8QBY - chains L and M of the 18 polymer chains in the assembly; structure by electron microscopy, 2.30 A resolution.

[Chain L]
Molecule: NADH dehydrogenase subunit L
Source organism: Paracoccus denitrificans PD1222
UniProt: A1B481 (A1B481_PARDP); residues 1-703 here = UniProt positions 1-703
Sequence (703 residues; each row starts with the number of its first residue):
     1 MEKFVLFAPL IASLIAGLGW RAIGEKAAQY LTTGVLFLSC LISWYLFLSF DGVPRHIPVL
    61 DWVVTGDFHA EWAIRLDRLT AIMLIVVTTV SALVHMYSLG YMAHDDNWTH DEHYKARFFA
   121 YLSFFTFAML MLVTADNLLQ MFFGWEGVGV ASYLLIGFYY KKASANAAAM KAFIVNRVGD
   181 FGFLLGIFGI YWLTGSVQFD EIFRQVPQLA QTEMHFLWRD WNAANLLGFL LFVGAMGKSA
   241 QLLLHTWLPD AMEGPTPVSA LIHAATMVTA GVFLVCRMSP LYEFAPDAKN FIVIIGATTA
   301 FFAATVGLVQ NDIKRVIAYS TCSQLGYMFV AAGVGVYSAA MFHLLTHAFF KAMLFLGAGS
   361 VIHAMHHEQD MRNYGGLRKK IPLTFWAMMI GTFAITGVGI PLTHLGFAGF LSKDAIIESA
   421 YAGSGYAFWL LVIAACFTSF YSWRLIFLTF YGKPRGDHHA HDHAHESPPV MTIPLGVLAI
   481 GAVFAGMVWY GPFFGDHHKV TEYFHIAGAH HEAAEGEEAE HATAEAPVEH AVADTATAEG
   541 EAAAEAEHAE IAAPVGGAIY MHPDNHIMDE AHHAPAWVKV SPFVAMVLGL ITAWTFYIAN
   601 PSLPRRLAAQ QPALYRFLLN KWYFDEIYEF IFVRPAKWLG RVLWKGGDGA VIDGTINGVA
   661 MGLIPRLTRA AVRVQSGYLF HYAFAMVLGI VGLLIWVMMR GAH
Unresolved in the structure: 507-550
Ligand contacts:
  - 1,2-Distearoyl-sn-glycerophosphoethanolamine (3PE): Ser-13, Leu-14, Gly-17, Leu-18, Trp-20, Arg-21, Glu-112, His-113, Arg-117, Ala-120, Tyr-121, Phe-124, Val-150, Leu-154, Tyr-160
  - 1,2-diacyl-glycerol-3-sn-phosphate (3PH), molecule 1: Ala-167, Met-170, Lys-171, Ile-174, Val-175, Val-178, Val-233, Met-236, Leu-243, Leu-244, Tyr-628, Phe-632, Val-633, Ala-636, Lys-637
  - 1,2-diacyl-glycerol-3-sn-phosphate (3PH), molecule 2: Phe-216, Trp-218, Arg-219, Trp-221, Asn-222, Asn-225, Leu-226, Phe-229, Asp-287
  - 1,2-diacyl-glycerol-3-sn-phosphate (3PH), molecule 3: Ile-656, Asn-657, Val-659, Ala-660, Met-661, Ile-664, Pro-665
  - 1,2-diacyl-glycerol-3-sn-phosphate (3PH), molecule 4: Leu-667, Ala-670, Ala-671, Arg-673, Val-674, Ser-676, Tyr-678, His-681, Phe-684, Ala-685, Leu-688
  - phosphatidyl serine (P5S; O-[(R)-{[(2R)-2,3-bis(octadecanoyloxy)propyl]oxy}(hydroxy)phosphoryl]-L-serine): Phe-301, Thr-305, Leu-308, Val-309, Cys-436, Phe-437, Phe-440, Arg-444, Thr-592, Phe-596, Tyr-597, Pro-604, Arg-605, Leu-607, Ala-608, Gln-611, Leu-614, Tyr-615, Leu-618, Trp-622

[Chain M]
Molecule: NADH dehydrogenase subunit M
Source organism: Paracoccus denitrificans PD1222
UniProt: A1B480 (A1B480_PARDP); residues 1-513 here = UniProt positions 1-513
Sequence (513 residues; row label = number of the first residue in the row):
     1 MTNLLSIITF LPIVAAIIMA LFLRGQDEAA ARNAKWLALL TTTATFVISL FVLFRFDPAN
    61 TGFQFVEDHA WIMGLRYKMG VDGISVLFVL LTTFMMPLTI LSTWQVQDKV KEYMIAFLVL
   121 EGLMIGVFTA LDLVLFYLFF EAGLIPMFLI IGIWGGKDRI YASFKFFLYT FLGSVLMLVA
   181 MIAMYRMAGT TDIPTLLTFD FPSENFRLLG MTVVGGMQML LFLAFFASFA VKMPMWPVHT
   241 WLPDAHVQAP TAGSVLLAAV LLKMGGYGFL RFSLPMFPVA SGVAQPYVFW LSAIAIVYTS
   301 LVALAQSDMK KVIAYSSVAH MGYVTMGVFA ANQIGVDGAI FQMLSHGFIS GALFLCVGVI
   361 YDRMHTREID AYGGLVNRMP AYAAVFMFFT MANVGLPGTS GFVGEFLTLM GVFRVDTWVA
   421 LVATSGVILS AAYALWLYRR VTLGQLIKES LKSITDMTPR ERWVFIPLIA MTLILGVYPR
   481 LVTDVTGPAV AALVQDYNQS QPAAPVATAQ ASH
Unresolved in the structure: 504-513
Ion coordination: Ca2+: Leu-197, Pro-275
Ligand contacts:
  - 1,2-Distearoyl-sn-glycerophosphoethanolamine (3PE), molecule 1: Ile-17, Ala-20, Leu-21, Arg-24, Gln-26, Lys-111, Glu-112, Ile-115, Ala-116, Val-119, Ile-145, Pro-146, Leu-149
  - 1,2-Distearoyl-sn-glycerophosphoethanolamine (3PE), molecule 2: Leu-176, Val-179, Ala-180, Ala-183, Arg-186, Leu-208, Met-217, Leu-220, Leu-221, Leu-223, Ala-224, Ala-227
  - 1,2-Distearoyl-sn-glycerophosphoethanolamine (3PE), molecule 3: Leu-208, Leu-209, Met-211, Thr-212, Val-213, Val-214, Met-219, Leu-220, Phe-222, Leu-223, Phe-226, Val-283, Ala-284, Tyr-287, Leu-291
  - 1,2-Distearoyl-sn-glycerophosphoethanolamine (3PE), molecule 4: Val-376, Pro-380, Ala-383, Ala-384, Val-385, Met-387, Phe-388, Met-391, Leu-396, Gly-398, Thr-399, Tyr-438, Ile-469, Leu-473
  - 1,2-diacyl-glycerol-3-sn-phosphate (3PH), molecule 1: Ser-6, Phe-10, His-69, Ala-70, Trp-71, Tyr-77, Leu-135, Leu-138, Phe-139
  - 1,2-diacyl-glycerol-3-sn-phosphate (3PH), molecule 2: Leu-21, Phe-22, Arg-24
  - 1,2-diacyl-glycerol-3-sn-phosphate (3PH), molecule 3: Trp-36, Leu-39, Leu-101, Trp-104, Gln-105, Thr-458, Pro-459, Arg-460, Trp-463
  - 1,2-diacyl-glycerol-3-sn-phosphate (3PH), molecule 4: Phe-46, Leu-50, Leu-53, Phe-54, Leu-87, Leu-90, Leu-91, Phe-94, Leu-344, Phe-348, Met-471, Leu-475, Leu-481, Val-482, Val-485
  - 1,2-diacyl-glycerol-3-sn-phosphate (3PH), molecule 5: Ile-160, Tyr-161, Phe-164, Lys-165, Leu-168, Tyr-169, Leu-172
  - 1,2-diacyl-glycerol-3-sn-phosphate (3PH), molecule 6: Leu-304, Ile-428, Ala-432, Trp-436, Arg-439
  - 1,2-diacyl-glycerol-3-sn-phosphate (3PH), molecule 7: Pro-380, Ala-381, Ala-384, Val-385, Asp-456, Arg-462, Ile-466, Ile-469, Ala-470, Ile-474
What the authors report for this chain:
  - mutagenesis - H320L, H346Q: decreased catalytic activity (citing earlier work)
  - Ca2+ coordination: Leu-197, Pro-275

[How chain L and chain M interact]
Residue-residue contacts (101):
  Leu-60(L) with Tyr-478(M), hydrophobic
  Asp-61(L) with Tyr-478(M); Arg-480(M)
  Trp-62(L) with Phe-402(M), hydrophobic; Gly-476(M), hydrogen bond (side chain-backbone); Val-477(M); Pro-479(M)
  Val-64(L) with Arg-480(M); Thr-483(M), hydrogen bond (backbone-side chain)
  Thr-65(L) with Gln-333(M); Asp-337(M); Leu-407(M)
  Phe-68(L) with Ile-334(M), hydrophobic; Phe-406(M), hydrophobic; Met-410(M), hydrophobic
  Trp-72(L) with Val-477(M), hydrogen bond (side chain-backbone)
  Leu-139(L) with Phe-406(M), hydrophobic
  Phe-142(L) with Pro-397(M), hydrophobic; Phe-402(M), hydrophobic
  Phe-143(L) with Pro-397(M); Gly-398(M)
  Glu-146(L) with Leu-396(M); Pro-397(M)
  Val-150(L) with Met-391(M), hydrophobic; Leu-396(M), hydrophobic
  Tyr-153(L) with Met-387(M), hydrophobic; Met-391(M), hydrophobic; Tyr-438(M)
  Leu-154(L) with Met-387(M), hydrophobic
  Tyr-160(L) with Val-376(M), hydrophobic; Asn-377(M); Leu-443(M), hydrophobic; Gly-444(M), hydrogen bond (backbone-backbone)
  Lys-161(L) with Asn-377(M); Gly-444(M); Gln-445(M)
  Ala-163(L) with Arg-439(M), hydrogen bond (backbone-side chain)
  Asn-166(L) with Arg-439(M); Leu-443(M); Gly-444(M)
  Ala-167(L) with Arg-439(M)
  Met-170(L) with Leu-435(M), hydrophobic; Trp-436(M), hydrophobic; Arg-439(M)
  Phe-173(L) with Ala-431(M), hydrophobic; Leu-435(M), hydrophobic
  Arg-177(L) with Val-394(M), hydrogen bond (side chain-backbone); Gly-395(M); Val-427(M), hydrogen bond (side chain-backbone); Ile-428(M); Ser-430(M); Ala-431(M)
  Val-178(L) with Ile-428(M), hydrophobic
  Phe-181(L) with Leu-421(M); Thr-424(M); Ser-425(M); Ile-428(M), hydrophobic
  Leu-184(L) with Phe-406(M), hydrophobic
  Leu-185(L) with Thr-424(M)
  Ile-187(L) with Phe-406(M), hydrophobic
  Phe-188(L) with Phe-406(M), hydrophobic; Leu-409(M), hydrophobic; Met-410(M), hydrophobic; Phe-413(M), hydrophobic
  Gly-189(L) with Phe-413(M)
  Tyr-191(L) with Ile-334(M), hydrophobic; Met-410(M), hydrophobic
  Trp-192(L) with Ile-334(M), hydrophobic; Met-410(M), hydrogen bond (side chain-backbone); Phe-413(M); Arg-414(M)
  His-215(L) with Thr-417(M)
  Phe-216(L) with Phe-413(M), hydrophobic; Thr-417(M)
  Leu-217(L) with Thr-417(M), hydrogen bond (backbone-side chain); Trp-418(M), hydrogen bond (backbone-side chain); Leu-421(M), hydrophobic
  Trp-218(L) with Trp-418(M)
  Ala-636(L) with Leu-301(M)
  Lys-637(L) with Trp-436(M)
  Leu-639(L) with Leu-301(M), hydrophobic
  Gly-640(L) with Leu-301(M); Ala-305(M)
  Arg-641(L) with Ala-305(M)
  Leu-643(L) with Tyr-298(M), hydrogen bond (backbone-side chain); Val-302(M), hydrophobic
  Trp-644(L) with Val-302(M); Ala-305(M); Gln-306(M)
  Gly-647(L) with Tyr-298(M)
  Asp-648(L) with His-239(M), salt bridge; Thr-240(M); Tyr-298(M), hydrogen bond; Tyr-315(M), hydrogen bond
  Ile-652(L) with Pro-237(M); Thr-240(M)
  Asp-653(L) with Lys-165(M), salt bridge; Thr-240(M), hydrogen bond
  Ile-656(L) with Tyr-169(M); Thr-240(M)
  Asn-657(L) with Tyr-161(M), hydrogen bond
Also at the interface, not in a pair above, chain L (52 interface residues in all): Val-63, Gly-66, Ile-174, Met-661
Also at the interface, not in a pair above, chain M (57 interface residues in all): Trp-236, Leu-304, Gly-411, Ala-432

[In short]
52 residues of chain L face 57 of chain M across their interface; the contacts include 15 hydrogen bonds and 2
salt bridges. Polar pairs include Asp-648(L)/His-239(M), Asp-653(L)/Lys-165(M) and Trp-62(L)/Gly-476(M). From
the paper: H320L and H346Q of chain M reduce catalytic activity; Ca2+ coordination by Leu-197(M) and
Pro-275(M).
Chain L is NADH dehydrogenase subunit L and chain M is NADH dehydrogenase subunit M, both from Paracoccus
denitrificans PD1222; the structure, Respiratory complex I from Paracoccus denitrificans in MSP2N2 nanodiscs,
was determined by electron microscopy, deposited together with 8QC1.
